Entry 4U05 (X-ray diffraction, 2.50 A resolution); this record covers chains A and B.

[Chain A (and B)]
Name: Single Domain Antibody
Organism: Lama glama
Notes: engineered mutation(s): S74A; antibody fragment or engineered binder; chain B of this document is another copy of the same molecule, construct and numbering; everything in this record applies to it too
Amino-acid sequence (133 residues; each row starts with the number of its first residue; numbers below 1 keep their minus sign (Gly-3 is residue -3)):
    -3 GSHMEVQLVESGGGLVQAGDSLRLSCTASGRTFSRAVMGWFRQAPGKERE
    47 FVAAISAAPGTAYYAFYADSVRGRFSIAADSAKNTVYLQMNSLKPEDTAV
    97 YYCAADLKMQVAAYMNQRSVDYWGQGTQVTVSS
Disordered / not traced: -3 to -1

[Interface between chain A and chain B]
Contacting residue pairs - 38 pairs, chain A then chain B:
  Met0(A) - Lys43(B)
  Met0(A) - Glu44(B)  hydrogen bond (backbone-backbone)
  Glu1(A) - Gly42(B)
  Glu1(A) - Lys43(B)  salt bridge
  Glu1(A) - Glu44(B)
  Val2(A) - Gln39(B)
  Val2(A) - Gly42(B)  hydrogen bond (backbone-backbone)
  Val2(A) - Lys43(B)
  Val2(A) - Glu44(B)
  Gln3(A) - Glu44(B)  hydrogen bond (backbone-side chain)
  Gln39(A) - Val2(B)
  Gln39(A) - Gln121(B)
  Gly42(A) - Glu1(B)
  Gly42(A) - Val2(B)  hydrogen bond (backbone-backbone)
  Lys43(A) - Met0(B)
  Lys43(A) - Val2(B)
  Glu44(A) - Met0(B)  hydrogen bond (backbone-backbone)
  Glu44(A) - Glu1(B)
  Glu44(A) - Val2(B)
  Glu44(A) - Gln3(B)  hydrogen bond (side chain-backbone)
  Tyr98(A) - Gln121(B)
  Gln113(A) - Asp117(B)
  Gln113(A) - Tyr118(B)
  Arg114(A) - Leu103(B)
  Arg114(A) - Arg114(B)
  Arg114(A) - Val116(B)
  Arg114(A) - Asp117(B)
  Arg114(A) - Tyr118(B)  hydrogen bond
  Val116(A) - Arg114(B)
  Asp117(A) - Gln113(B)  hydrogen bond (backbone-side chain)
  Asp117(A) - Arg114(B)
  Tyr118(A) - Glu44(B)
  Tyr118(A) - Gln113(B)
  Trp119(A) - Arg45(B)
  Trp119(A) - Trp119(B)
  Gln121(A) - Gln39(B)
  Gln121(A) - Val96(B)
  Gln121(A) - Tyr98(B)  hydrogen bond
Also at the interface, not in a pair above, chain A (19 interface residues in all): Leu4, Arg45, Val96

[Overview]
Chain A and chain B each contribute 19 residues to their interface, with 9 hydrogen bonds and 1 salt bridge.
Polar pairs include Glu1(A)-Lys43(B), Gln3(A)-Glu44(B) and Arg114(A)-Tyr118(B).
Chain A and chain B are both Single Domain Antibody (Lama glama); the structure, Homodimeric Single Domain
Antibody (sdAb) against Staphylococcal enterotoxin B (SEB) S74A Variant, was determined by X-ray diffraction,
deposited together with 4W68, 4W70, 4W81, 4TYU and 4U7S.
